Entry 6W0F (X-ray diffraction, 2.40 A resolution); this record covers chains B and C of the 3 polymer chains in the assembly.

Chain B:
Name: Fab Light Chain
Organism: Rattus norvegicus
Notes: antibody fragment or engineered binder
Sequence (212 residues; numbered 1 to 212; the number before each row is that of its first residue):
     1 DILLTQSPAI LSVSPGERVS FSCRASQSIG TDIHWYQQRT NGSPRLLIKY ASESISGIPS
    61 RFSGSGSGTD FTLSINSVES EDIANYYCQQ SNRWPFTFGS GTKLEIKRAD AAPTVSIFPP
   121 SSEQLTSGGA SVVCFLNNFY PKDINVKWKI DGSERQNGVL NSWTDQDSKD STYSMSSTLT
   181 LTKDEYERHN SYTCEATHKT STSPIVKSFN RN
Disulfides: Cys-23/Cys-88, Cys-134/Cys-194

Chain C:
Name: pH-gated potassium channel KcsA
Organism: Streptomyces lividans
UniProtKB: P0A334 (KCSA_STRLI); residues 22-124 here = UniProt positions 22-124
Sequence (103 residues; numbered 22 to 124; the number before each row is that of its first residue):
    22 SALHWRAAGA ATVLLVIVLL AGSYLAVLAE RGAPGAQLIT YPRALWWSVE TATTVGYGDL
    82 YPVTLWGRCV AVVVMVAGIT SFGLVTAALA TWFVGREQER RGH
Differences from the reference sequence: engineered mutation Cys-90 (Leu in P0A334)
Ion coordination: K+ near Thr-75 (its only coordinating residue here)
Curated features (UniProtKB/Swiss-Prot):
  - motif: Thr-75 to Asp-80 (Selectivity filter)
  - mutagenesis: Glu-71 (E71A: Prevents channel inactivation)
Reported in the primary citation:
  - conformationally variable residues (helix shift): Thr-112

Interface between chain B and chain C:
Contacting residue pairs - 15 pairs, chain B then chain C:
  Asp-32(B) / Arg-64(C)  salt bridge
  Ser-91(B) / Ile-60(C)
  Asn-92(B) / Gln-58(C)
  Arg-93(B) / Gly-56(C)  hydrogen bond (side chain-backbone)
  Arg-93(B) / Ala-57(C)
  Arg-93(B) / Gln-58(C)
  Arg-93(B) / Ile-60(C)
  Trp-94(B) / Arg-52(C)
  Trp-94(B) / Gly-53(C)
  Trp-94(B) / Ala-54(C)
  Trp-94(B) / Pro-55(C)
  Trp-94(B) / Gly-56(C)  hydrogen bond (backbone-backbone)
  Trp-94(B) / Ala-57(C)  hydrogen bond (backbone-backbone)
  Trp-94(B) / Ile-60(C)
  Phe-96(B) / Arg-52(C)
Also at the interface, not in a pair above, chain B (8 interface residues in all): Asp-1, Tyr-50

In short:
The interface between chain B and chain C involves 8 residues on one side and 9 on the other; the contacts
include 3 hydrogen bonds and 1 salt bridge. Among the polar pairs are Asp-32(B)/Arg-64(C), Arg-93(B)/Gly-56(C)
and Trp-94(B)/Gly-56(C). From UniProt: one mutagenesis site on chain C. The paper reports conformational
variability at Thr-112(C).
Chain B is Fab Light Chain (Rattus norvegicus) and chain C is pH-gated potassium channel KcsA (Streptomyces
lividans); the structure, Closed-gate KcsA soaked in 0mM KCl/5mM BaCl2, was determined by X-ray diffraction
together with 6W0A, 6W0B, 6W0C, 6W0D, 6W0E, 6W0G and 3 further entries from the same study.
